1SFP - chain A; structure by X-ray diffraction, 1.90 A resolution.

# Chain A
Molecule: ASFP
Organism: Bos taurus
UniProt: P29392 (ASFP_BOVIN); residues 1-114 here correspond to UniProt positions 21-134 (UniProt number = residue number + 20)
Chain sequence (114 residues; numbered 1 to 114; the number before each row is that of its first residue):
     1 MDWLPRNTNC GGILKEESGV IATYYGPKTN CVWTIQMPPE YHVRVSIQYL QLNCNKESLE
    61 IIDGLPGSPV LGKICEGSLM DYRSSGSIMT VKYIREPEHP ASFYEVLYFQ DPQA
Not modelled in the structure: 1-3
Disulfide bonds: Cys10-Cys31, Cys54-Cys75

# In short
Chain A is ASFP (Bos taurus); the structure, Crystal structure of acidic seminal fluid protein (asfp) at 1.9 A
resolution: A bovine polypeptide from ..., was determined by X-ray diffraction.
